8YGN - chains E and F of the 6 polymer chains in the assembly; structure by electron microscopy, 4.27 A resolution (low resolution: residue-level contacts below are approximate; hydrogen-bond / salt-bridge calls are withheld).

# Chain E (and F)
Molecule: SIR2-like domain-containing protein
Source organism: Bacillus subtilis A29
Notes: chain F of this document is another copy of the same molecule, construct and numbering; everything in this record applies to it too
Reference sequence: D4G637 (D4G637_BACNB); residue numbers follow UniProt; this construct covers 1-1005
Sequence (1005 residues; row label = number of the first residue in the row):
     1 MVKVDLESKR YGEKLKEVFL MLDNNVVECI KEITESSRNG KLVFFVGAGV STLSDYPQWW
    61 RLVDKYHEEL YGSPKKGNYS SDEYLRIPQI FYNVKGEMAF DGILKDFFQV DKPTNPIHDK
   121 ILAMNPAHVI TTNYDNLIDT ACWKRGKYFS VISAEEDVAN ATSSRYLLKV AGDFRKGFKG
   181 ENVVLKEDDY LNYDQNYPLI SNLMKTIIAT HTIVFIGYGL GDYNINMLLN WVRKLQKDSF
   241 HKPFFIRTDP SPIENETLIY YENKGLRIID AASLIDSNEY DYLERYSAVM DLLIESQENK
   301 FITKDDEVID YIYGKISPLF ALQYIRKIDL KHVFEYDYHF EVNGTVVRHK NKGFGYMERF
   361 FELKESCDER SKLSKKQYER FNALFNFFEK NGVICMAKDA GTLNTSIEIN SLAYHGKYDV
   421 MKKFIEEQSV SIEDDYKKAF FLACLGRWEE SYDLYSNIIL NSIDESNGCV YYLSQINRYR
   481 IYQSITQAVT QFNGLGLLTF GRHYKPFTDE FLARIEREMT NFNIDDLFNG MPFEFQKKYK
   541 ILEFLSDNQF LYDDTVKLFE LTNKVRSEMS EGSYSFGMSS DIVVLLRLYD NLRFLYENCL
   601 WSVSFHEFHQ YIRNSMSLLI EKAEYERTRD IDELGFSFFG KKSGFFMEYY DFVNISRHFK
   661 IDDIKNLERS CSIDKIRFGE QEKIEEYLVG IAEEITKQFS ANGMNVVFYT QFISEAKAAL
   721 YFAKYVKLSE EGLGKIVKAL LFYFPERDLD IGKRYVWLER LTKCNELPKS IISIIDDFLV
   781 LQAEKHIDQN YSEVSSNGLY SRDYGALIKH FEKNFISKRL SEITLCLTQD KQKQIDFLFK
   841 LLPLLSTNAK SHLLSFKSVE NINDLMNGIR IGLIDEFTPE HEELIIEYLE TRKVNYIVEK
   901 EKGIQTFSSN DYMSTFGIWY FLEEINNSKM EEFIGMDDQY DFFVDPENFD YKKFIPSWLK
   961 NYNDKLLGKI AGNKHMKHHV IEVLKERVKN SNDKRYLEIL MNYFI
Not modelled in the structure: 1-20, 298-1005 (chain F: 1-25, 298-1005)
Sequence notes: engineered mutation A171 (His in D4G637)
Reported in the primary citation:
  - catalytic residues: S51, N133, D135 (by similarity / conservation)
  - mutagenesis - N133A/H171A, H171A: abolished catalytic activity on SPR TTP
  - mutagenesis - H171A: increased growth in response to TTP

# How chain E and chain F interact
Pairs across the interface (18):
  K41(E) with A159(F)
  E155(E) with L235(F); Q236(F)
  A159(E) with H241(F)
  P198(E) with L235(F)
  L199(E) with A209(F); Q236(F)
  N202(E) with T206(F); W231(F); L235(F)
  T206(E) with N202(F); T206(F)
  L235(E) with D194(F); Q195(F); P198(F)
  Q236(E) with E155(F); L199(F)
  S239(E) with E155(F)
Other interface residues (no listed pair), chain E (16 interface residues in all): V158, L203, K205, A209, W231, H241
Other interface residues (no listed pair), chain F (15 interface residues in all): T210, S239

# In short
16 residues of chain E face 15 of chain F across their interface. The paper reports catalytic residues S51(E),
N133(E) and D135(E); N133A/H171A and H171A of chain E abolish catalytic activity on SPR TTP.
Chain E and chain F are both SIR2-like domain-containing protein (Bacillus subtilis A29); the structure, The
Dimer Structure of DSR2-SPR with NAD, was determined by electron microscopy (same publication as 8YGC, 8YGF,
8YGK, 8YGO and 8YGP).
